PDB entry 3Q14 | X-ray diffraction, 1.75 A resolution | chains A and B of the 4 polymer chains in the assembly

Chain A:
Name: Pentaethylene glycol
Organism: Pseudomonas mendocina
Notes: EC 1.14.13.-
UniProtKB: Q6Q8Q7 (Q6Q8Q7_PSEME); residue numbers follow UniProt; this construct covers 1-500
Chain sequence (500 residues; numbered 1 to 500; the number before each row is that of its first residue):
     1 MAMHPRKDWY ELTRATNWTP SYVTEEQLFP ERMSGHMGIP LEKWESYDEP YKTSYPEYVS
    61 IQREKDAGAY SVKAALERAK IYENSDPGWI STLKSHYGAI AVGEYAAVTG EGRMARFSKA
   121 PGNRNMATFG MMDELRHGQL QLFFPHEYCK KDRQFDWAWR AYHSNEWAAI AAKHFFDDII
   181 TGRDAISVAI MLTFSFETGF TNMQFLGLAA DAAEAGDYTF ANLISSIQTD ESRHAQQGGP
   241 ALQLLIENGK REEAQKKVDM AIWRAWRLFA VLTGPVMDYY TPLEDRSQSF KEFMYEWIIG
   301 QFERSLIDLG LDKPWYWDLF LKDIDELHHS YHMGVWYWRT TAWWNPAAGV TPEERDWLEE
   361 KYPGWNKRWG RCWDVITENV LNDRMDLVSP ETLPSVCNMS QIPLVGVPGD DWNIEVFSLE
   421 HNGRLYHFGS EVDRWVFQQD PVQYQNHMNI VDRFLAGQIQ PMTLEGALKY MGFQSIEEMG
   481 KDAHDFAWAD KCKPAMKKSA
Disordered / not traced: 1, 493-500
Metal / ion sites: Fe ion site 1: Glu104, Glu134, His137; Fe ion site 2: Glu134, Glu197, Glu231, His234 (together with P-cresol)
Small-molecule neighbours:
  - P-cresol (PCR), molecule 1: Arg6, Tyr51, Lys52
  - P-cresol (PCR), molecule 2: Ile100, Gly103, Glu104, Ala107, Glu134, Phe176, Ile180, Phe196, Glu197, Thr201, Phe205, Glu231, His234

Chain B:
Name: Toluene-4-monooxygenase system protein E
Organism: Pseudomonas mendocina
Notes: EC 1.14.13.-
UniProtKB: Q00460 (TMOE_PSEME); residues 1-307 here = UniProt positions 1-307
Chain sequence (307 residues; each row starts with the number of its first residue):
     1 MSFESKKPMR TWSHLAEMRK KPSEYDIVSR KLHYSTNNPD SPWELSPDSP MNLWYKQYRN
    61 ASPLKHDNWD AFTDPDQLVY RTYNLMQDGQ ESYVQSLFDQ FNEREHDQMV REGWEHTMAR
   121 CYSPLRYLFH CLQMSSAYVQ QMAPASTISN CCILQTADSL RWLTHTAYRT HELSLTYPDA
   181 GLGEHERELW EKEPGWQGLR ELMEKQLTAF DWGEAFVSLN LVVKPMIVES IFKPLQQQAW
   241 ENNDTLLPLL IDSQLKDAER HSRWSKALVK HALENPDNHA VIEGWIEKWR PLADRAAEAY
   301 LSMLSSD
Disordered / not traced: 1, 307

Chain A / chain B interface:
Contacting residue pairs (195; chain A residue first):
  Ala2(A) - Asp99(B)  hydrogen bond (backbone-side chain)
  Ala2(A) - Asn102(B)  hydrogen bond (backbone-side chain)
  Ala2(A) - Glu103(B)  hydrogen bond (backbone-side chain)
  Met3(A) - Gln95(B)
  Met3(A) - Asp99(B)
  Met3(A) - Tyr168(B)
  His4(A) - Asn102(B)
  His4(A) - Tyr168(B)  hydrogen bond (backbone-side chain)
  His4(A) - Glu172(B)  salt bridge
  His4(A) - Leu175(B)
  Asp8(A) - His171(B)  hydrogen bond (backbone-side chain)
  Trp9(A) - Thr164(B)
  Trp9(A) - Tyr168(B)
  Trp9(A) - His171(B)
  Leu12(A) - Arg126(B)
  Leu12(A) - Ala167(B)
  Leu12(A) - Thr170(B)
  Leu12(A) - His171(B)
  Leu12(A) - Gly183(B)
  Thr13(A) - Leu163(B)
  Thr13(A) - Ala167(B)
  Ala15(A) - Arg126(B)  hydrogen bond (backbone-side chain)
  Ala15(A) - Tyr127(B)  hydrogen bond (backbone-side chain)
  Thr16(A) - Tyr127(B)
  Thr16(A) - His130(B)  hydrogen bond
  Thr16(A) - Leu163(B)
  Asn17(A) - Tyr127(B)
  Asn17(A) - Arg187(B)
  Trp18(A) - Cys131(B)  hydrophobic
  Trp18(A) - Arg187(B)
  Trp18(A) - Trp190(B)
  Trp18(A) - Glu191(B)
  Trp18(A) - Arg200(B)
  Trp18(A) - Glu204(B)  hydrogen bond
  Thr19(A) - Arg187(B)  hydrogen bond
  Thr19(A) - Glu191(B)  hydrogen bond (backbone-side chain)
  Thr19(A) - Arg200(B)  hydrogen bond (backbone-side chain)
  Pro20(A) - Arg200(B)
  Pro20(A) - Glu204(B)
  Ser21(A) - Arg200(B)  hydrogen bond
  Ser21(A) - Glu204(B)  hydrogen bond (backbone-side chain)
  Tyr22(A) - Gln197(B)  hydrogen bond
  Tyr22(A) - Arg200(B)
  Tyr22(A) - Glu201(B)
  Tyr22(A) - Glu204(B)  hydrogen bond (backbone-side chain)
  Val23(A) - Glu204(B)  hydrogen bond (backbone-side chain)
  Gln27(A) - Thr208(B)
  Gln27(A) - Phe210(B)
  Leu28(A) - Leu207(B)  hydrophobic
  Phe29(A) - Met134(B)  hydrophobic
  Arg32(A) - Pro50(B)  hydrogen bond (side chain-backbone)
  Arg32(A) - Leu53(B)
  Arg32(A) - Trp54(B)
  Met33(A) - Met51(B)  hydrophobic
  Met33(A) - Trp54(B)
  Glu45(A) - Arg187(B)  salt bridge
  Tyr55(A) - Tyr83(B)  hydrogen bond
  Tyr55(A) - Gln87(B)  hydrogen bond
  Tyr55(A) - Ala157(B)
  Tyr55(A) - Asp158(B)
  Tyr55(A) - Arg161(B)
  Pro56(A) - Glu91(B)
  Pro56(A) - Gln95(B)
  Tyr58(A) - Tyr80(B)  hydrogen bond
  Val59(A) - Asn84(B)
  Val59(A) - Asp88(B)
  Ser60(A) - Asp88(B)
  Gln62(A) - Tyr80(B)  hydrogen bond
  Gln62(A) - Asn84(B)
  Arg63(A) - Leu85(B)
  Arg63(A) - Asp88(B)  salt bridge
  Asp66(A) - Tyr80(B)
  Tyr70(A) - Arg81(B)
  Val102(A) - Leu32(B)
  Val102(A) - Tyr34(B)  hydrophobic
  Tyr105(A) - Leu32(B)  hydrophobic
  Tyr105(A) - His33(B)
  Tyr105(A) - Ser146(B)  hydrogen bond (side chain-backbone)
  Tyr105(A) - Ser149(B)
  Tyr105(A) - Asn150(B)  hydrogen bond
  Ala106(A) - Tyr34(B)
  Val108(A) - Gln140(B)
  Val108(A) - Ile153(B)  hydrophobic
  Thr109(A) - Tyr55(B)
  Thr109(A) - Gln140(B)  hydrogen bond
  Gly112(A) - Gln140(B)
  Gly112(A) - Gln141(B)
  Arg113(A) - Met51(B)
  Arg113(A) - Tyr55(B)  hydrogen bond
  Arg113(A) - Gln141(B)
  Ala115(A) - Met134(B)
  Ala115(A) - Ala137(B)  hydrophobic
  Arg116(A) - Met134(B)
  Arg116(A) - Gln141(B)
  Arg116(A) - Leu207(B)  hydrogen bond (side chain-backbone)
  Arg116(A) - Phe210(B)
  Phe117(A) - Tyr138(B)  hydrophobic
  Phe117(A) - Gln141(B)
  Arg124(A) - His130(B)  hydrogen bond
  Arg124(A) - Gln133(B)
  Arg124(A) - Met134(B)
  Asn125(A) - His130(B)
  Asn125(A) - Gln133(B)  hydrogen bond
  Asn125(A) - Leu160(B)
  Thr128(A) - Gln133(B)  hydrogen bond
  Thr128(A) - Thr156(B)
  Thr128(A) - Leu160(B)
  Phe129(A) - Leu160(B)  hydrophobic
  Met131(A) - Gln140(B)
  Met132(A) - Tyr80(B)
  Met132(A) - Tyr83(B)  hydrophobic
  Met132(A) - Ile153(B)  hydrophobic
  Met132(A) - Leu154(B)  hydrophobic
  Met132(A) - Ala157(B)  hydrophobic
  Leu135(A) - Asn150(B)
  Leu135(A) - Ile153(B)  hydrophobic
  Arg136(A) - Tyr80(B)
  Gln139(A) - Val28(B)
  Gln139(A) - Ser29(B)
  Gln139(A) - Val79(B)
  Gln139(A) - Tyr80(B)
  Gln139(A) - Asn150(B)
  Leu142(A) - Trp12(B)
  Leu142(A) - Val28(B)
  Leu142(A) - Leu32(B)  hydrophobic
  Phe143(A) - Val28(B)  hydrophobic
  His146(A) - Arg10(B)
  His146(A) - Thr11(B)  hydrogen bond
  His146(A) - Trp12(B)
  His146(A) - Ile27(B)
  Cys149(A) - Pro8(B)
  Cys149(A) - Met9(B)
  Cys149(A) - Trp12(B)  hydrophobic
  Lys150(A) - Pro8(B)
  Lys150(A) - Met9(B)  hydrogen bond (backbone-backbone)
  Lys151(A) - Pro8(B)
  Arg153(A) - Lys6(B)
  Arg153(A) - Lys7(B)  hydrogen bond (side chain-backbone)
  Arg153(A) - Pro8(B)
  Arg153(A) - Met9(B)
  Phe155(A) - Trp12(B)
  Asp156(A) - Met9(B)
  Asp156(A) - Trp12(B)
  Asp156(A) - Ser13(B)  hydrogen bond
  Ala158(A) - Trp12(B)  hydrophobic
  Trp159(A) - Trp12(B)  hydrophobic
  Trp159(A) - Ser13(B)
  Trp159(A) - His14(B)  hydrogen bond
  Trp159(A) - Arg30(B)
  Trp159(A) - Lys31(B)  hydrogen bond (side chain-backbone)
  Trp159(A) - Leu32(B)
  Tyr162(A) - Tyr34(B)
  His163(A) - Lys31(B)  hydrogen bond (side chain-backbone)
  His163(A) - Tyr34(B)
  His163(A) - Asn37(B)  hydrogen bond
  Lys173(A) - Tyr34(B)
  Lys173(A) - Glu44(B)
  His174(A) - Glu44(B)
  His174(A) - Leu45(B)
  Asp177(A) - Tyr34(B)  hydrogen bond
  Asp177(A) - Trp43(B)
  Asp177(A) - Glu44(B)  hydrogen bond (side chain-backbone)
  Asp177(A) - Leu45(B)
  Asp178(A) - Leu45(B)
  Thr181(A) - Trp43(B)
  Thr181(A) - Met51(B)
  Gly182(A) - Met51(B)
  Arg183(A) - Met51(B)
  Val442(A) - Ser46(B)
  Val442(A) - Ser49(B)
  Gln443(A) - Leu45(B)
  Gln443(A) - Ser46(B)  hydrogen bond (backbone-backbone)
  Gln443(A) - Ser49(B)
  Gln443(A) - Pro50(B)
  Tyr444(A) - Ser46(B)
  Gln445(A) - Ser46(B)
  Asn446(A) - Ser46(B)  hydrogen bond (backbone-side chain)
  Asn446(A) - Pro47(B)
  Asn446(A) - Asp48(B)  hydrogen bond
  His447(A) - Glu44(B)  salt bridge
  His447(A) - Leu45(B)
  His447(A) - Ser46(B)
  Arg453(A) - Glu44(B)  salt bridge
  Glu465(A) - Ser2(B)  hydrogen bond (side chain-backbone)
  Glu465(A) - Phe3(B)
  Leu468(A) - Phe3(B)  hydrophobic
  Lys469(A) - Ser2(B)
  Lys469(A) - Phe3(B)
  Phe473(A) - Phe3(B)
  Gln474(A) - Lys6(B)  hydrogen bond (backbone-side chain)
  Ser475(A) - Glu4(B)
  Ser475(A) - Lys6(B)
  Ile476(A) - Glu4(B)  hydrogen bond (backbone-backbone)
  Glu477(A) - Ser5(B)  hydrogen bond
  Glu477(A) - Lys6(B)  hydrogen bond (side chain-backbone)
Other interface residues (no listed pair), chain A (92 interface residues in all): Pro30, Asp133, Pro145, Asp152, Arg160, Ile170, Met479
Other interface residues (no listed pair), chain B (89 interface residues in all): Glu24, Phe98, Lys205

Summary:
The interface between chain A and chain B involves 92 residues on one side and 89 on the other, with 48
hydrogen bonds and 5 salt bridges. Polar contacts include His4(A)-Glu172(B), Glu45(A)-Arg187(B) and
Arg63(A)-Asp88(B). Chain A binds P-cresol.
Here chain A is Pentaethylene glycol and chain B is Toluene-4-monooxygenase system protein E, both from
Pseudomonas mendocina. Entry 3Q14 (Toluene 4 monooxygenase HD Complex with p-cresol) was determined by X-ray
diffraction together with 3Q2A, 3Q3M, 3Q3N, 3Q3O, 3RI7 and 3RMK from the same study.
